Entry 5VHH (electron microscopy, 6.10 A resolution (low resolution: residue-level contacts below are approximate; hydrogen-bond / salt-bridge calls are withheld)); this record covers chains Z and a of the 19 polymer chains in the assembly.

Chain Z:
Name: 26S proteasome non-ATPase regulatory subunit 7
Organism: Homo sapiens
UniProt: P51665 (PSMD7_HUMAN); residues 5-290 here = UniProt positions 5-290
Chain sequence (286 residues; numbered 5 to 290; the number before each row is that of its first residue):
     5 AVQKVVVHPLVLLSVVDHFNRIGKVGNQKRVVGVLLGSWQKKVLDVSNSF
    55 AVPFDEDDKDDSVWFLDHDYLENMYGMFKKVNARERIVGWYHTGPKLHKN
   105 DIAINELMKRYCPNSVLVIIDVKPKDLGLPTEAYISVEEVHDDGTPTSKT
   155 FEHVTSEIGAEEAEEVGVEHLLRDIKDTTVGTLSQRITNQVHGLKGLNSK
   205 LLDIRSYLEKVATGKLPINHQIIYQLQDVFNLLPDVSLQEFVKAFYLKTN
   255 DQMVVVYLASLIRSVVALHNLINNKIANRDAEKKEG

Chain a:
Name: 26S proteasome non-ATPase regulatory subunit 13
Organism: Homo sapiens
UniProt: Q9UNM6 (PSD13_HUMAN); residues 3-376 here = UniProt positions 3-376
Chain sequence (374 residues; each row starts with the number of its first residue):
     3 DVPGFLQQSQNSGPGQPAVWHRLEELYTKKLWHQLTLQVLDFVQDPCFAQ
    53 GDGLIKLYENFISEFEHRVNPLSLVEIILHVVRQMTDPNVALTFLEKTRE
   103 KVKSSDEAVILCKTAIGALKLNIGDLQVTKETIEDVEEMLNNLPGVTSVH
   153 SRFYDLSSKYYQTIGNHASYYKDALRFLGCVDIKDLPVSEQQERAFTLGL
   203 AGLLGEGVFNFGELLMHPVLESLRNTDRQWLIDTLYAFNSGNVERFQTLK
   253 TAWGQQPDLAANEAQLLRKIQLLCLMEMTFTRPANHRQLTFEEIAKSAKI
   303 TVNEVELLVMKALSVGLVKGSIDEVDKRVHMTWVQPRVLDLQQIKGMKDR
   353 LEFWCTDVKSMEMLVEHQAHDILT

Chain Z / chain a interface:
Pairs across the interface (53; chain Z residue first):
  Glu110(Z) - Leu145(a)
  Glu142(Z) - Leu145(a)
  Val144(Z) - Arg178(a)
  His145(Z) - Arg178(a)
  Asp146(Z) - Leu177(a)
  Asp146(Z) - Glu215(a)
  Asp146(Z) - Arg339(a)
  Asp147(Z) - Leu177(a)
  Asp147(Z) - Leu180(a)
  Asp147(Z) - Gly181(a)
  Asp147(Z) - Glu215(a)
  Gly148(Z) - Leu177(a)
  Gly148(Z) - Arg178(a)
  Gly148(Z) - Gly181(a)
  Gly148(Z) - Cys182(a)
  Thr149(Z) - Arg178(a)
  Pro150(Z) - Gly147(a)
  Pro150(Z) - Thr149(a)
  Pro150(Z) - Arg178(a)
  Arg190(Z) - Leu375(a)
  Gln194(Z) - Ala371(a)
  Gln194(Z) - His372(a)
  Gln194(Z) - Leu375(a)
  Gln194(Z) - Thr376(a)
  Gly197(Z) - Glu364(a)
  Leu198(Z) - Glu364(a)
  Leu201(Z) - Lys361(a)
  Leu201(Z) - Glu364(a)
  Lys204(Z) - Leu353(a)
  Lys204(Z) - Trp356(a)
  Lys204(Z) - Cys357(a)
  Leu205(Z) - Cys357(a)
  Leu205(Z) - Lys361(a)
  Ile208(Z) - Leu353(a)
  Ile208(Z) - Cys357(a)
  Tyr211(Z) - Met349(a)
  Leu212(Z) - Lys350(a)
  Leu212(Z) - Leu353(a)
  Val215(Z) - Ile346(a)
  Gln225(Z) - Gln337(a)
  Gln225(Z) - Arg339(a)
  Tyr228(Z) - Met218(a)
  Tyr228(Z) - Val340(a)
  Tyr228(Z) - Leu341(a)
  Gln231(Z) - Gln345(a)
  Gln231(Z) - Met349(a)
  Asp232(Z) - Trp335(a)
  Asp232(Z) - Val336(a)
  Asp232(Z) - Gln337(a)
  Leu236(Z) - Trp335(a)
  Pro238(Z) - Pro285(a)
  Pro238(Z) - Ala286(a)
  Asp239(Z) - Arg352(a)
Other interface residues (no listed pair), chain Z (34 interface residues in all): Thr151, Ile191, His224, Leu230, Phe234, Asn235, Leu237
Other interface residues (no listed pair), chain a (37 interface residues in all): Asn144, His219, Arg289, Pro338, Glu368

Overview:
34 residues of chain Z face 37 of chain a across their interface.
Chain Z is 26S proteasome non-ATPase regulatory subunit 7 and chain a is 26S proteasome non-ATPase regulatory
subunit 13, both from Homo sapiens; the structure, Conformational Landscape of the p28-Bound Human Proteasome
Regulatory Particle, was determined by electron microscopy, deposited together with 5VGZ, 5VHF, 5VHI, 5VHJ,
5VHM, 5VHN and 5 further entries.
